PDB entry 8OF4 | electron microscopy, 2.94 A resolution | chains E and J of the 11 polymer chains in the assembly

Chain E:
Protein: Histone H3.2
Organism: Xenopus laevis
Reference sequence: P84233 (H32_XENLA); residues 0-135 here correspond to UniProt positions 1-136 (UniProt number = residue number + 1)
Chain sequence (136 residues; each row starts with the number of its first residue; numbering starts at 0):
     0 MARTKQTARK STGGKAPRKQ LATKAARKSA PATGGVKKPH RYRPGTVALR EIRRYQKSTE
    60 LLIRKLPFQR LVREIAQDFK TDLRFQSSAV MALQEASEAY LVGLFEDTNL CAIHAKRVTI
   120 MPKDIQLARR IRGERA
Disordered / not traced: 0-37
Curated features (UniProtKB/Swiss-Prot):
  - modified residue: Arg2 (Asymmetric dimethylarginine), Thr3 (Phosphothreonine), Lys4 (Allysine), Gln5 (5-glutamyl dopamine), Thr6 (Phosphothreonine), Arg8 (Citrulline), Lys9 (N6,N6,N6-trimethyllysine), Ser10 (ADP-ribosylserine), Thr11 (Phosphothreonine), Lys14 (N6-(2-hydroxyisobutyryl)lysine), Arg17 (Asymmetric dimethylarginine), Lys18 (N6-(2-hydroxyisobutyryl)lysine), Lys23 (N6-(2-hydroxyisobutyryl)lysine), Arg26 (Citrulline), Lys27 (N6,N6,N6-trimethyllysine), Ser28 (ADP-ribosylserine), Lys36 (N6,N6,N6-trimethyllysine), Lys37 (N6-methyllysine), Tyr41 (Phosphotyrosine), Lys56 (N6,N6,N6-trimethyllysine) and 8 more in UniProt
  - lipidation: Cys110 (S-palmitoyl cysteine)

Chain J:
Molecule: 145-nt DNA strand
Organism: Xenopus laevis
Sequence (145 nucleotides; row label = number of the first residue in the row; numbers below 1 keep their minus sign (DA-72 is residue -72)):
   -72 ATCGATGTAT ATATCTGACA CGTGCCTGGA GACTAGGGAG TAATCCCCTT GGCGGTTAAA
   -12 ACGCGGGGGA CAGCGCGTAC GTGCGTTTAA GCGGTGCTAG AGCTGTCTAC GACCAATTGA
    48 GCGGCCTCGG CACCGGGATT CTGAT

Interface between chain E and chain J:
Pairs across the interface (16; chain E residue first):
  Pro43(E) - DG-5(J)  phosphate contact
  Arg63(E) - DA-14(J)  phosphate contact
  Arg63(E) - DA-13(J)  phosphate contact
  Arg72(E) - DT-23(J)  salt bridge to the phosphate
  Arg83(E) - DT-23(J)  phosphate contact
  Phe84(E) - DT-24(J)  phosphate contact
  Phe84(E) - DT-23(J)  hydrogen bond to the phosphate
  Gln85(E) - DT-24(J)  hydrogen bond to the phosphate
  Ser86(E) - DT-24(J)  hydrogen bond to the phosphate
  Arg116(E) - DA-3(J)  phosphate contact
  Arg116(E) - DC-2(J)  phosphate contact
  Val117(E) - DG-4(J)  sugar contact
  Val117(E) - DA-3(J)  hydrogen bond to the phosphate
  Thr118(E) - DG-4(J)  hydrogen bond to the phosphate
  Thr118(E) - DA-3(J)  hydrogen bond to the phosphate
  Met120(E) - DA-3(J)  phosphate contact
Interface residues without a listed pair, chain E (14 interface residues in all): Arg40, Arg42, Lys115
Interface residues without a listed pair, chain J (11 interface residues in all): DG-8, DG-6, DG70

Overview:
The interface between chain E and chain J involves 14 residues on one side and 11 on the other; the contacts
include 6 hydrogen bonds and 1 salt bridge. Among the polar pairs are Phe84(E)-DT-23(J), Gln85(E)-DT-24(J) and
Ser86(E)-DT-24(J).
Here chain E is Histone H3.2 and chain J is a 145-nt DNA strand, both from Xenopus laevis. Entry 8OF4
(Nucleosome Bound human SIRT6 (Composite)) was determined by electron microscopy.
